5QYU - chains A and B; structure by X-ray diffraction, 1.51 A resolution.

== Chain A ==
Name: Pre-mRNA-splicing factor 8
From: Saccharomyces cerevisiae (strain ATCC 204508 / S288c)
Notes: fragment: yPrp8 RNaseH
UniProt: P33334 (PRP8_YEAST); residues 1836-2090 here = UniProt positions 1836-2090
Sequence (258 residues; numbered 1833 to 2090; the number before each row is that of its first residue):
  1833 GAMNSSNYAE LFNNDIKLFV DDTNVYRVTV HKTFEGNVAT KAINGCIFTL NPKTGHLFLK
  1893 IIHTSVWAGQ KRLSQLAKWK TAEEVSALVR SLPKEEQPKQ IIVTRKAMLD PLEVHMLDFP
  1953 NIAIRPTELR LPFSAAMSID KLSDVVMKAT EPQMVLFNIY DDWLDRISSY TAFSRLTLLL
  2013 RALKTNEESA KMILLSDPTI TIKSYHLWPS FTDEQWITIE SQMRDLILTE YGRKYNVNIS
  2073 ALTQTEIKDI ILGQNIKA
Disordered / not traced: 2070-2090
Construct notes: expression tag (1833-1835)
UniProt features mapped onto this chain:
  - mutagenesis: Asp1853 (D1853A: Alters protein folding. Severely impaired growth. Strongly reduced growth at 35 degrees Celsius; when associated with A-1854; D1853N: Reduced growth at 30 degrees Celsius ...), Asp1854 (D1854A: Reduced growth at 30 degrees Celsius. Strongly reduced growth at 16 degrees Celsius. Strongly reduced growth at 35 degrees Celsius; when associated with A-1853 ...), Thr1855 (T1855A: Reduced growth at 30 degrees Celsius. Strongly reduced growth at 16 degrees Celsius), Thr1936 (T1936A: Reduced growth at 30 degrees Celsius. Strongly reduced growth at 16 degrees Celsius), Arg1937 (R1937K: Severely impaired growth. Reduced growth at 30 degrees Celsius. Strongly reduced growth at 16 degrees Celsius)

== Chain B ==
Name: A1 cistron-splicing factor AAR2
From: Saccharomyces cerevisiae (strain ATCC 204508 / S288c)
Notes: fragment: GAMA - Aar2(1-152) - SSSSS - Aar2(171-317); engineered mutation(s): L153_D170delinsSSSSS
UniProt: P32357 (AAR2_YEAST); residue numbers follow UniProt; this construct covers 1-152, 171-317
Sequence (308 residues; numbered -3 to 317; 13 numbers in that range are skipped by the numbering (no residue carries them; nothing is unmodelled there); the number before each row is that of its first residue; numbers below 1 keep their minus sign (Gly-3 is residue -3)):
    -3 GAMAMNTVPF TSAPIEVTIG IDQYSFNVKE NQPFHGIKDI PIGHVHVIHF QHADNSSMRY
    57 GYWFDCRMGN FYIQYDPKDG LYKMMEERDG AKFENIVHNF KERQMMVSYP KIDEDDTWYN
   117 LTEFVQMDKI RKIVRKDENQ FSYVDSSMTT VQENEL
   166 SSSSSDPAHS LNYTVINFKS REAIRPGHEM EDFLDKSYYL NTVMLQGIFK NSSNYFGELQ
   226 FAFLNAMFFG NYGSSLQWHA MIELICSSAT VPKHMLDKLD EILYYQIKTL PEQYSDILLN
   286 ERVWNICLYS SFQKNSLHNT EKIMENKYPE LL
Disordered / not traced: -3 to 0, 166-169
Construct notes: expression tag (-3 to 0); linker (166-170)
UniProt features mapped onto this chain:
  - region: Leu261 to Ile282 (Leucine-zipper)
  - modified residue: Ser253 (Phosphoserine), Thr274 (Phosphothreonine)
  - mutagenesis: Ser253 (S253A: No effect on interaction with PRP8; S253D/E: Disrupts interaction with PRP8)

== Chain A / chain B interface ==
Pairs across the interface (19; chain A residue first):
  Gln1907(A) - Met195(B)
  Gln1907(A) - Leu199(B)
  Leu1908(A) - Met195(B)  hydrophobic
  Trp1911(A) - Glu194(B)
  Trp1911(A) - Met195(B)  hydrophobic
  Trp1911(A) - Phe198(B)  hydrophobic
  Asp1942(A) - Lys184(B)  salt bridge
  Asp1942(A) - Phe198(B)
  Glu1945(A) - Lys184(B)  salt bridge
  Val1946(A) - Lys184(B)
  Val1946(A) - Ile189(B)  hydrophobic
  Val1946(A) - Glu194(B)
  Val1946(A) - Phe198(B)  hydrophobic
  His1947(A) - Glu194(B)  salt bridge
  Leu1949(A) - Lys184(B)
  Leu1949(A) - Ser185(B)
  Leu1949(A) - Arg186(B)
  Leu1949(A) - Ile189(B)  hydrophobic
  Asp1950(A) - Arg186(B)  salt bridge

== Overview ==
The interface between chain A and chain B involves 9 residues on one side and 8 on the other; the contacts
include 4 salt bridges. Among the polar pairs are Asp1942(A)-Lys184(B), Glu1945(A)-Lys184(B) and
His1947(A)-Glu194(B).
Chain A is Pre-mRNA-splicing factor 8 and chain B is A1 cistron-splicing factor AAR2, both from Saccharomyces
cerevisiae (strain ATCC 204508 / S288c); the structure, PanDDA analysis group deposition -- Auto-refined data
of Aar2/RNaseH for ground state model 10, was determined by X-ray diffraction (same publication as 5QY1, 5QY2,
5QY3, 5QY4, 5QY5, 5QY6 and 128 further entries).
